Entry 5VG2 (X-ray diffraction, 2.46 A resolution); this record covers chain U.

[Chain U]
Name: Intradiol ring-cleavage Dioxygenase
Organism: Tetranychus urticae
Reference sequence: T1K8P1 (T1K8P1_TETUR); residues 48-259 here = UniProt positions 48-259
Amino-acid sequence (229 residues; numbered 48 to 276; the number before each row is that of its first residue):
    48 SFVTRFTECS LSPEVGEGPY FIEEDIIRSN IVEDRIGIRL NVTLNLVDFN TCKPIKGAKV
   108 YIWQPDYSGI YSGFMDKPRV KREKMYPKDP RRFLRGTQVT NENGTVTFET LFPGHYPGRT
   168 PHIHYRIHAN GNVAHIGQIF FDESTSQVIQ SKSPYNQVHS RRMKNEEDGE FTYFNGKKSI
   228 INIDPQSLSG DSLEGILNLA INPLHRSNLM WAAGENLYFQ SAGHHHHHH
Not modelled in the structure: 48-55, 237, 260-276
Sequence notes: expression tag (260-276)
Disulfide bonds: Cys-56/Cys-99
Bound ions: Fe ion: Tyr-118, Tyr-163, His-169, His-171
What the authors report for this chain:
  - catalytic residues: Arg-166 (proposed by the authors, not directly observed)

[Overview]
Tyr-118, Tyr-163, His-169 and His-171 form the Fe ion site. The paper reports the catalytic residue Arg-166.
Chain U is Intradiol ring-cleavage Dioxygenase (Tetranychus urticae); the structure, Intradiol ring-cleavage
Dioxygenase from Tetranychus urticae, was determined by X-ray diffraction, deposited together with 6BDJ.
